3LIK - chain A; structure by X-ray diffraction, 1.80 A resolution.

Chain A:
Name: Macrophage metalloelastase
From: Homo sapiens
Notes: EC 3.4.24.65; fragment: MMP-12 catalitic subunit (RESIDUES 106-263)
Reference sequence: P39900 (MMP12_HUMAN); residues 106-263 here = UniProt positions 106-263
Amino-acid sequence (159 residues; numbered 105 to 263; the number before each row is that of its first residue):
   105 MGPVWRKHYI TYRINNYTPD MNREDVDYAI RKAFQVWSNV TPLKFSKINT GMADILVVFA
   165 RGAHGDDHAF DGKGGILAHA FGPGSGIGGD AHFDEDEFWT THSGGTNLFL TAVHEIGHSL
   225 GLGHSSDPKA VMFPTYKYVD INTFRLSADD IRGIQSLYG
Construct notes: expression tag (105); engineered mutation Asp-171 (Phe in P39900)
UniProt features mapped onto this chain:
  - active site: Glu-219
  - binding site (Ca(2+)): Asp-124, Asp-158, Asp-175, Gly-176, Gly-178, Ile-180, Gly-190, Gly-192, Asp-194, Asp-198, Glu-199, Glu-201
  - binding site (Zn(2+)): His-168, Asp-170, His-183, His-196, His-218, His-222, His-228
Bound ions: Ca2+ site 1: Asp-124, Glu-199, Glu-201; Ca2+ site 2: Asp-158, Gly-190, Gly-192, Asp-194; Zn2+ site 1: His-168, Asp-170, His-183, His-196; Ca2+ site 3: Asp-175, Gly-176, Gly-178, Ile-180, Asp-198, Glu-201; Zn2+ site 2: His-218, His-222, His-228 (together with acetohydroxamic acid)
Small-molecule neighbours:
  - EEG (N-{3-[4-(4-phenylthiophen-2-yl)phenyl]propanoyl}-L-alpha-glutamyl-L-alpha-glutamyl-amide): Gly-178, Gly-179, Ile-180, Leu-181, Ala-182, Leu-214, Thr-215, His-218, Glu-219, Pro-232, Lys-233, Ala-234, Val-235, Phe-237, Pro-238, Thr-239, Tyr-240, Lys-241, Val-243, Phe-248
  - acetohydroxamic acid (HAE): Ile-180, Ala-182, His-183, His-218, Glu-219, His-222, His-228
From the paper describing this entry:
  - binding site for EEG: Val-235, Tyr-240, Lys-241, Val-243, Phe-248
  - conformationally variable residues (side-chain flip): Lys-241

In short:
Bound to chain A: compound EEG and acetohydroxamic acid. Asp-158, Gly-190, Gly-192 and Asp-194 coordinate Ca2+
site 2. UniProt lists active-site residue Glu-219, 12 Ca2+-binding residues and 7 Zn2+-binding residues. The
paper reports a binding site for EEG at Val-235, Tyr-240 and Lys-241 among others; conformational variability
at Lys-241.
Chain A is Macrophage metalloelastase (Homo sapiens); the structure, Human MMP12 in complex with non-zinc
chelating inhibitor, was determined by X-ray diffraction together with 3LIL, 3LIR and 3LJG from the same
study.
